Entry 3RN1 (X-ray diffraction, 1.93 A resolution); this record covers chains A and C of the 6 polymer chains in the assembly.

# Chain A
Protein: Methylamine utilization protein MauG
From: Paracoccus denitrificans
Notes: EC 1.-.-.-
UniProtKB: Q51658 (MAUG_PARDP); residues 1-367 here correspond to UniProt positions 21-387 (UniProt number = residue number + 20)
Amino-acid sequence (373 residues; numbered 1 to 373; the number before each row is that of its first residue):
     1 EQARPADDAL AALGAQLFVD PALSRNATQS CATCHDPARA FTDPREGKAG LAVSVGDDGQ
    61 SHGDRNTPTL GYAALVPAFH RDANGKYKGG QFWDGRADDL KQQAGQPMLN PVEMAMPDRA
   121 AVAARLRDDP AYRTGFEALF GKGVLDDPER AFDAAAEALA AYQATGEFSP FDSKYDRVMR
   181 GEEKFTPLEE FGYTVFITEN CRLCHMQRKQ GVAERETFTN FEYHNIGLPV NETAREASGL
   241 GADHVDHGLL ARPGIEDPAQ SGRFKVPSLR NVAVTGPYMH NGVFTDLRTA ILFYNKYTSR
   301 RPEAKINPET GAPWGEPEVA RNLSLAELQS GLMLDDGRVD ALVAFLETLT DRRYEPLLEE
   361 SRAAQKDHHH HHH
Unresolved in the structure: 1-5, 360-373
Glycans and other covalent adducts: heme c (HEC) linked to Cys31, Cys34, Cys201, Cys204
Construct notes: engineered mutation Glu199 (Trp219 in Q51658); expression tag (368-373)
Curated features (UniProtKB/Swiss-Prot):
  - binding site (heme c): Cys31, Cys34, His35, Cys201, Cys204, His205, His280

# Chain C
Protein: Methylamine dehydrogenase light chain
From: Paracoccus denitrificans
Notes: EC 1.4.99.3
UniProtKB: A1BBA0 (A1BBA0_PARDP); residues 1-131 here correspond to UniProt positions 58-188 (UniProt number = residue number + 57)
Amino-acid sequence (137 residues; numbered 1 to 137; the number before each row is that of its first residue):
     1 ADAPAGTDPR AKWVPQDNDI QACDYWRHCS IDGNICDCSG GSLTNCPPGT KLATASWVAS
    61 CYNPTDGQSY LIAYRDCCGY NVSGRCPCLN TEGELPVYRP EFANDIIWCF GAEDDAMTYH
   121 CTISPIVGKA SHHHHHH
Unresolved in the structure: 1-6
Disulfides: Cys23-Cys88, Cys29-Cys61, Cys36-Cys121, Cys38-Cys86, Cys46-Cys77, Cys78-Cys109
Modified positions: Trp57 (7-hydroxy-l-tryptophan; 0AF)
Construct notes: expression tag (132-137)

# Interface between chain A and chain C
Residue-residue contacts - 30 pairs, chain A then chain C:
  Glu190(A) with His132(C), salt bridge; His133(C), hydrogen bond (side chain-backbone)
  Phe191(A) with Glu101(C)
  Thr194(A) with Glu101(C); Phe102(C); His132(C)
  Ile197(A) with Ser56(C), hydrogen bond (backbone-side chain); Val58(C), hydrophobic; Val127(C), hydrophobic
  Thr198(A) with Ser56(C); Val58(C); Glu101(C)
  Arg202(A) with Thr54(C), hydrogen bond (side chain-backbone); Ser56(C); Arg75(C)
  Leu203(A) with Thr54(C)
  Gln210(A) with Thr44(C); Pro125(C); Ile126(C)
  Gly211(A) with Ile126(C), hydrogen bond (backbone-backbone); Val127(C); Gly128(C), hydrogen bond (backbone-backbone)
  Val212(A) with Tyr70(C), hydrophobic; Ile126(C), hydrophobic; Gly128(C)
  Ser330(A) with Phe110(C); Gly111(C)
  Leu332(A) with Phe110(C), hydrophobic
  Arg338(A) with Pro100(C); Glu101(C), salt bridge
Other interface residues (no listed pair), chain A (18 interface residues in all): Met179, Val195, Lys209, Ala326, Gln329
Other interface residues (no listed pair), chain C (22 interface residues in all): Ala55, Ala73, Trp108, Lys129, Ser131

# Overview
Chain A and chain C form an interface of 18 and 22 residues respectively, with 5 hydrogen bonds and 2 salt
bridges. Polar contacts include Glu190(A)-His132(C), Arg338(A)-Glu101(C) and Glu190(A)-His133(C). From
UniProt: 7 heme c-binding residues on chain A.
Here chain A is Methylamine utilization protein MauG and chain C is Methylamine dehydrogenase light chain,
both from Paracoccus denitrificans. Entry 3RN1 (Crystal Structure of the W199E-MauG/pre-Methylamine
Dehydrogenase Complex) was determined by X-ray diffraction.
